Entry 1F51 (X-ray diffraction, 3.00 A resolution); this record covers chains B and F of the 4 polymer chains in the assembly.

Chain B:
Molecule: Sporulation initiation phosphotransferase B
From: Bacillus subtilis
Notes: EC 2.7.-.-
UniProt: P06535 (SP0B_BACSU); residues 211-392 here correspond to UniProt positions 11-192 (UniProt number = residue number - 200)
Chain sequence (182 residues; each row starts with the number of its first residue):
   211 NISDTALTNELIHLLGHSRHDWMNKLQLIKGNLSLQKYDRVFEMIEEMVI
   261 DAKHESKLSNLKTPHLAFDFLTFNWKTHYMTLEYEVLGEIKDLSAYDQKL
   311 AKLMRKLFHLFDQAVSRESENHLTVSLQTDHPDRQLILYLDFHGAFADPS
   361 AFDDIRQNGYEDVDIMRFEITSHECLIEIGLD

Chain F:
Molecule: Sporulation initiation phosphotransferase F
From: Bacillus subtilis
Notes: EC 2.7.-.-
UniProt: P06628 (SP0F_BACSU); residues 1003-1121 here correspond to UniProt positions 3-121 (UniProt number = residue number - 1000)
Chain sequence (119 residues; row label = number of the first residue in the row):
  1003 NEKILIVDDQSGIRILLNEVFNKEGYQTFQAANGLQALDIVTKERPDLVL
  1053 LDMKIPGMDGIEILKRMKVIDENIRVIIMTAYGELDMIQESKELGALTHF
  1103 AKPFDIDEIRDAVKKYLPL
Ion coordination: Mg2+: D1011, D1054

Interface between chain B and chain F:
Pairs across the interface (33; chain B residue first):
  H227(B) with K1056(F)
  H230(B) with K1056(F); A1083(F)
  M233(B) with K1104(F); P1105(F)
  N234(B) with Q1012(F); I1015(F); K1104(F), hydrogen bond
  L236(B) with P1105(F), hydrophobic
  Q237(B) with K1104(F); P1105(F); F1106(F), hydrogen bond (side chain-backbone)
  L238(B) with G1014(F); I1015(F)
  K240(B) with F1106(F), hydrogen bond (side chain-backbone); D1107(F), salt bridge
  G241(B) with L1018(F)
  N242(B) with L1018(F)
  L245(B) with L1018(F), hydrophobic; E1021(F); I1108(F), hydrophobic
  K247(B) with E1021(F), salt bridge
  H288(B) with G1059(F)
  Y289(B) with G1059(F)
  R327(B) with N1035(F); L1037(F)
  E328(B) with N1035(F), hydrogen bond (backbone-side chain); L1037(F); Q1038(F); D1041(F)
  S329(B) with N1035(F)
  E330(B) with R1016(F), salt bridge; A1034(F)
Other interface residues (no listed pair), chain B (22 interface residues in all): S244, N284, K286, T287
Other interface residues (no listed pair), chain F (26 interface residues in all): D1010, D1011, S1013, V1022, P1058, T1082, D1109

Overview:
The interface between chain B and chain F involves 22 residues on one side and 26 on the other, with 4
hydrogen bonds and 3 salt bridges. Polar pairs include K240(B)-D1107(F), K247(B)-E1021(F) and
E330(B)-R1016(F). The Mg2+ site is built by D1011(F) and D1054(F).
Here chain B is Sporulation initiation phosphotransferase B and chain F is Sporulation initiation
phosphotransferase F, both from Bacillus subtilis. Entry 1F51 (A transient interaction between two
phosphorelay proteins trapped in a crystal lattice reveals the mechanism of ...) was determined by X-ray
diffraction.
